Entry 9JG6 (electron microscopy, 3.21 A resolution); this record covers chains N and e of the 48 polymer chains in the assembly.

== Chain N ==
Name: Endorhamnosidase
Source organism: Salmonella enterica subsp. enterica serovar Typhimurium
UniProt: A0A3V9J050 (A0A3V9J050_SALTM); numbering as in UniProt (aligned over 1-667)
Amino-acid sequence (667 residues; numbered 1 to 667; the number before each row is that of its first residue):
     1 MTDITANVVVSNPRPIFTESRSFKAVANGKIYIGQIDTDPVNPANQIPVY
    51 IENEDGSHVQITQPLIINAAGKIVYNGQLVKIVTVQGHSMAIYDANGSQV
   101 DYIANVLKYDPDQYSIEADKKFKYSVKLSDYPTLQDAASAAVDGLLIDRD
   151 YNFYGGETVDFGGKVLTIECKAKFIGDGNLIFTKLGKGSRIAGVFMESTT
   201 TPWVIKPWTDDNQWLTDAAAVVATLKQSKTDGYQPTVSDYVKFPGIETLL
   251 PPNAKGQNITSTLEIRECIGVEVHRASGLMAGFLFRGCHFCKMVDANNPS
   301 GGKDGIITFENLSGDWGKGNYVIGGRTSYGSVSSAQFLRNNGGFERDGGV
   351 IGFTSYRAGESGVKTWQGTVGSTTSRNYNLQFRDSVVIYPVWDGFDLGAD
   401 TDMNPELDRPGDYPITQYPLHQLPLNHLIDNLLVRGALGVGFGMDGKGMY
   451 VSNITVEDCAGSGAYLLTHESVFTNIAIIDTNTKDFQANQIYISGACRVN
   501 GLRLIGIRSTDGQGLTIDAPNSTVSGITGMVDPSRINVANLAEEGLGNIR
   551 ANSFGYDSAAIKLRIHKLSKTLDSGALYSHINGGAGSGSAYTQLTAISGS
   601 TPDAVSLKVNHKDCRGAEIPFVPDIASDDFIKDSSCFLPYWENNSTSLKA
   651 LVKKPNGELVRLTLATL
Not modelled in the structure: 1, 149-667

== Chain e ==
Name: Phage stabilisation protein
Source organism: Salmonella enterica subsp. enterica serovar Typhimurium
UniProt: A0A444A1G7 (A0A444A1G7_SALTM); numbering as in UniProt (aligned over 1-472)
Amino-acid sequence (472 residues; row label = number of the first residue in the row):
     1 MPIQQLPMMKGMGKDFKNADYIDYLPVNMLATPKEILNSSGYLRSFPGIT
    51 KRYDMNGVSRGVEYNTAQNAVYRVCGGKLYKGESEVGDVAGSGRVSMAHG
   101 RTSQAVGVNGQLVEYRYDGTVKTVSNWPADSGFTQYELGSVRDITRLRGR
   151 YAWSKDGTDSWFITDLEDESHPDRYSAQYRAESQPDGIIGIGTWRDFIVC
   201 FGSSTIEYFSLTGATTAGAALYVAQPSLMVQKGIAGTYCKTPFADSYAFI
   251 SHPATGAPSVYIIGSGQASPIATASIEKIIRSYTAEEMATGVMETLRFDS
   301 HELLIIHLPRHVLVYDASSSQNGPQWCVLKTGLYDDVYRGVDFMYEGNQI
   351 TCGDKSEAVVGQLQFDISSQYDKQQEHLLFTPLFKADNARCFDLEVESST
   401 GVAQYADRLFLSATTDGINYGREQMIEQNEPFVYDKRVLWKRVGRIRRLI
   451 GFKLRVITKSPVTLSGCQIRLE
Not modelled in the structure: 1-2

== How chain N and chain e interact ==
Residue-residue contacts (18):
  Ile-36(N) / Tyr-334(e)  hydrophobic
  Asp-37(N) / Leu-333(e)
  Asp-37(N) / Glu-376(e)
  Asp-37(N) / Arg-455(e)  salt bridge
  Asp-37(N) / Ile-457(e)
  Thr-38(N) / Leu-333(e)
  Thr-38(N) / Gln-374(e)
  Asp-39(N) / Arg-408(e)  salt bridge
  Asp-39(N) / Phe-410(e)
  Asp-39(N) / Met-425(e)
  Val-41(N) / Arg-408(e)
  Asn-42(N) / Tyr-405(e)
  Asn-45(N) / Gln-374(e)  hydrogen bond
  Tyr-93(N) / Arg-408(e)  hydrogen bond
  Gln-99(N) / Arg-422(e)
  Gln-99(N) / Glu-423(e)  hydrogen bond (side chain-backbone)
  Gln-99(N) / Met-425(e)
  Tyr-102(N) / Arg-455(e)
Interface residues without a listed pair, chain N (11 interface residues in all): Asn-105
Interface residues without a listed pair, chain e (13 interface residues in all): Gln-424

== Overview ==
Chain N and chain e form an interface of 11 and 13 residues respectively; the contacts include 3 hydrogen
bonds and 2 salt bridges. Polar pairs include Asp-37(N)/Arg-455(e), Asp-39(N)/Arg-408(e) and
Asn-45(N)/Gln-374(e).
Chain N is Endorhamnosidase and chain e is Phage stabilisation protein, both from Salmonella enterica subsp.
enterica serovar Typhimurium; the structure, The tail-complex structure of phage P22, was determined by
electron microscopy, deposited together with 9JGA, 9KYV, 9KYW, 9KYX and 9KYY.
